Entry 8OM3 (electron microscopy, 2.87 A resolution); this record covers chains M and r of the 35 polymer chains in the assembly.

# Chain M
Molecule: 37S ribosomal protein SWS2, mitochondrial
Source organism: Saccharomyces cerevisiae
UniProtKB: P53937 (SWS2_YEAST); residues 1-143 here = UniProt positions 1-143
Amino-acid sequence (143 residues; each row starts with the number of its first residue):
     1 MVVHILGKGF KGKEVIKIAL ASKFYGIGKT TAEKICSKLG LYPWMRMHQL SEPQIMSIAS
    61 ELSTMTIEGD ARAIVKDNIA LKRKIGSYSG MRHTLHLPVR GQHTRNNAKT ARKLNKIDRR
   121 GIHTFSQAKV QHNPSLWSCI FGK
Disordered / not traced: 1, 121-143
Differences from the reference sequence: variant Leu-41 (Phe in P53937)
Bound ions: K+ site 1: Ala-21, Phe-24, Ile-27 (shared with U1398(r) of chain r); K+ site 2: Gln-102 (shared with A1256(r), A1257(r), C1390(r) of chain r)

# Chain r
Molecule: 15S mitochondrial rRNA
Source organism: Saccharomyces cerevisiae
Sequence (1647 nucleotides; each row starts with the number of its first residue; note: 2 numbers in that range are skipped by the numbering (no residue carries them; nothing is unmodelled there)):
     1 GUAAAAAAUU UAUAAGAAUA UGAUGUUGGU UCAGAUUAAG CGCUAAAUAA GGACAUGACA
    61 CAUGCGAAUC AUACGUUUAU UAUUGAUAAG AUAAUAAAUA UGUGGUGUAA ACGUGAGUAA
   121 UUUUAUUAGG AAUUAAUGAA CUAUAGAAUA AGCUAAAUAC UUAAUAUAUU AUUAUAUAAA
   181 AAUAAUUUAU AUAAUAAAAA GGAUAUAUAU AUAAUAUAUA UUUAUCUAUA GUCAAGCCAA
   241 UAAUGGUUUA GGUAGUAGGU UUAUUAAGAG UUAAACCUAG CCAACGAUCC AUAAUCGAUA
   301 AUGAAAGUUA GAACGAUCAC GUUGACUCUG AAAUAUAGUC AAUAUCUAUA AGAUACAGCA
   361 GUGAGGAAUA UUGGACAAUG AUCGAAAGAU UGAUCCAGUU ACUUAUUAGG AUGAUAUAUA
   421 AAAAUAUUUU AUUUUAUUUA UAAAUAUUAA AUAUUUAUAA UAAUAAUAAU AAUAAUAUAU
   481 AUAUAUAAAU UGAUUAAAAA UAAAAUCCAU AAAUAAUUAA AAUAAUGAUA UUAAUUACCA
   541 UAUAUAUUUU UAUAUGGAUA UAUAUAUUAA UAAUAAUAUU AAUUUUAUUA UUAUUAAUAA
   601 UAUAUUUUAA UAGUCCUGAC UAAUAUUUGU GCCAGCAGUC GCGGUAACAC AAAGAGGGCG
   661 AGCGUUAAUC AUAAUGGUUU AAAGGAUCCG UAGAAUGAAU UAUAUAUUAU AAUUUAGAGU
   721 UAAUAAAAU
   731 UAAUUAAAGA AUUAUAAUAG UAAAGAUGAA AUAAUAAUAA UAAUUAUAAG ACUAAUAUAU
   791 GUGAAAAUAU UAAUUAAAUA UUAACUGACA UUGAGGGAUU AAAACUAGAG UAGCGAAACG
   851 GAUUCGAUAC CCGUGUAGUU CUAGUAGUAA ACUAUGAAUA CAAUUAUUUA UA
   904 UAUAUAUUAU AUAUAAAUAA UAAAUGAAAA UGAAAGUAUU CCACCUGAAG AGUACGUUAG
   964 CAAUAAUGAA ACUCAAAACA AUAGACGGUU ACAGACUUAA GCAGUGGAGC AUGUUAUUUA
  1024 AUUCGAUAAU CCACGACUAA CCUUACCAUA UUUUGAAUAU UAUAAUAAUU AUUAUAAUUA
  1084 UUAUAUUACA GGCGUUACAU UGUUGUCUUU AGUUCGUGCU GCAAAGUUUU AGAUUAAGUU
  1144 CAUAAACGAA CAAAACUCCA UAUAUAUAAU UUUAAUUAUA UAUAAUUUUA UAUUAUUUAU
  1204 UAAUAUAAAG AAAGGAAUUA AGACAAAUCA UAAUGAUCCU UAUAAUAUGG GUAAUAGACG
  1264 UGCUAUAAUA AAAUGAUAAU AAAAUUAUAU AAAAUAUAUU UAAUUAUAUU UAAUUAAUAA
  1324 UAUAAAACAU UUUAAUUUUU AAUAUAUUUU UUUAUUAUAU AUUAAUAUGA AUUAUAAUCU
  1384 GAAAUUCGAU UAUAUGAAAA AAGAAUUGCU AGUAAUACGU AAAUUAGUAU GUUACGGUGA
  1444 AUAUUCUAAC UGUUUCGCAC UAAUCACUCA UCACGCGUUG AAACAUAUUA UUAUCUUAUU
  1504 AUUUAUAUAA UAUUUUUUAA UAAAUAUUAA UAAUUAUUAA UUUAUAUUUA UUUAUAUCAG
  1564 AAAUAAUAUG AAUUAAUGCG AAGUUGAAAU ACAGUUACCG UAGGGGAACC UGCGGUGGGC
  1624 UUAUAAAUAU CUUAAAUAUU CUUACA
Disordered / not traced: 1-11, 168-193, 210-215, 423-475, 546-547, 561-602, 764-768, 909-911, 1075-1078, 1529-1536
Bound ions: K+ site 1: U19, G28, G29; Mg2+ site 1 near A33 (its only coordinating residue here); Mg2+ site 2 near G40 (its only coordinating residue here); Mg2+ site 3: A55, U56, G115; K+ site 2: U72, A73, A385; Mg2+ site 4 near A110 (its only coordinating residue here); Mg2+ site 5 near G113 (its only coordinating residue here); K+ site 3: G113, C359; K+ site 4: G115, G117, A294; Mg2+ site 6: A116, G117, A294; Mg2+ site 7: U149, G201; Mg2+ site 8: A159, C160; 22 more K+ sites not listed; 56 more Mg2+ sites not listed

# Interface between chain M and chain r
Residue-residue contacts (92):
  Val-2(M) with A1362(r), hydrogen bond to the sugar
  Phe-10(M) with A1362(r), base contact
  Lys-11(M) with A1338(r), salt bridge to the phosphate; U1340(r), salt bridge to the phosphate; A1362(r), base contact
  Gly-12(M) with U1361(r), sugar contact; A1362(r), hydrogen bond to the phosphate
  Lys-13(M) with A1338(r), salt bridge to the phosphate; U1339(r), phosphate contact; U1340(r), salt bridge to the phosphate; U1361(r), sugar contact
  Val-15(M) with A1370(r), base contact
  Ile-18(M) with A1370(r), sugar contact
  Ser-22(M) with A1370(r), hydrogen bond to the phosphate
  Phe-24(M) with U1398(r), phosphate contact
  Tyr-25(M) with U1398(r), phosphate contact; G1399(r), phosphate contact
  Gly-26(M) with A1397(r), hydrogen bond to the phosphate; U1398(r), hydrogen bond to the phosphate
  Ile-27(M) with A1397(r), hydrogen bond to the phosphate; U1398(r), hydrogen bond to the phosphate
  Gly-28(M) with A1397(r), hydrogen bond to the phosphate; U1398(r), phosphate contact
  Lys-29(M) with A1397(r), phosphate contact
  Thr-30(M) with U1396(r), hydrogen bond to the phosphate; A1397(r), hydrogen bond to the phosphate
  Thr-31(M) with A1397(r), hydrogen bond to the phosphate
  Trp-44(M) with A1370(r), base contact
  Arg-46(M) with U1343(r), sugar contact
  His-48(M) with U1343(r), hydrogen bond to the sugar; A1344(r), hydrogen bond to the sugar; U1361(r), sugar contact
  Gln-49(M) with U1343(r), sugar contact; A1344(r), sugar contact
  Arg-72(M) with G1399(r), salt bridge to the phosphate
  Val-75(M) with A1377(r), sugar contact
  Asn-78(M) with A1377(r), hydrogen bond to the sugar; U1378(r), sugar contact
  Ile-79(M) with A1377(r), sugar contact
  Lys-82(M) with A1377(r), salt bridge to the phosphate; U1378(r), salt bridge to the phosphate
  Tyr-88(M) with U1389(r), sugar contact
  Arg-92(M) with U1258(r), salt bridge to the phosphate
  His-93(M) with U1376(r), hydrogen bond to the phosphate; A1377(r), salt bridge to the phosphate
  Leu-97(M) with U1258(r), phosphate contact
  Pro-98(M) with U1376(r), phosphate contact
  Val-99(M) with U1376(r), hydrogen bond to the phosphate; A1377(r), phosphate contact
  Arg-100(M) with U1376(r), base contact; A1377(r), salt bridge to the phosphate
  Gly-101(M) with C1390(r), sugar contact; G1391(r), phosphate contact
  Gln-102(M) with A1014(r), phosphate contact; U1375(r), hydrogen bond to the phosphate; U1376(r), hydrogen bond to the phosphate
  His-103(M) with U1015(r), salt bridge to the phosphate; A1256(r), hydrogen bond to the sugar; A1257(r), phosphate contact
  Thr-104(M) with A1257(r), hydrogen bond to the phosphate; U1258(r), hydrogen bond to the sugar
  Arg-105(M) with G1016(r), salt bridge to the phosphate; U1017(r), salt bridge to the phosphate; U1018(r), base contact; A1257(r), phosphate contact; U1258(r), base contact
  Asn-106(M) with U1015(r), base contact; G1016(r), hydrogen bond to the base; U1017(r), hydrogen bond to the base; A1261(r), base contact; C1262(r), hydrogen bond to the base
  Asn-107(M) with C1013(r), base contact; A1014(r), hydrogen bond to the base; U1015(r), base contact
  Ala-108(M) with C1013(r), hydrogen bond to the phosphate
  Lys-109(M) with G1012(r), phosphate contact; C1013(r), hydrogen bond to the phosphate
  Thr-110(M) with G1012(r), hydrogen bond to the phosphate; C1013(r), hydrogen bond to the phosphate; A1374(r), hydrogen bond to the sugar; U1375(r), sugar contact
  Arg-112(M) with A1259(r), salt bridge to the phosphate; G1260(r), salt bridge to the phosphate
  Lys-113(M) with A1400(r), hydrogen bond to the sugar; A1401(r), sugar contact
  Leu-114(M) with A1374(r), base contact; U1375(r), sugar contact
  Asn-115(M) with U1375(r), hydrogen bond to the sugar; U1376(r), hydrogen bond to the phosphate
  Arg-119(M) with U1375(r), hydrogen bond to the base; U1376(r), hydrogen bond to the sugar
  Arg-120(M) with G1399(r), salt bridge to the phosphate
Interface residues without a listed pair, chain M (51 interface residues in all): Gly-9, Glu-14, Ala-111
Interface residues without a listed pair, chain r (38 interface residues in all): U1336, U1342

# Overview
51 residues of chain M face 38 of chain r across their interface; the contacts include 35 hydrogen bonds and
16 salt bridges. Polar pairs include Asn-106(M)/G1016(r), Asn-106(M)/U1017(r) and Asn-106(M)/C1262(r).
Ala-21(M), Phe-24(M), Ile-27(M) and U1398(r) form the K+ site.
Here chain M is 37S ribosomal protein SWS2, mitochondrial and chain r is 15S mitochondrial rRNA, both from
Saccharomyces cerevisiae. Entry 8OM3 (Small subunit of yeast mitochondrial ribosome in complex with IF3/Aim23)
was determined by electron microscopy, deposited together with 8OM2 and 8OM4.
